Entry 4MVB (X-ray diffraction, 3.09 A resolution); this record covers chains D and B of the 4 polymer chains in the assembly.

== Chain D ==
Protein: 42F3 beta VmCh
Source organism: Mus musculus, Homo sapiens
Sequence (243 residues; row label = number of the first residue in the row; numbers below 1 keep their minus sign (Met-1 is residue -1)):
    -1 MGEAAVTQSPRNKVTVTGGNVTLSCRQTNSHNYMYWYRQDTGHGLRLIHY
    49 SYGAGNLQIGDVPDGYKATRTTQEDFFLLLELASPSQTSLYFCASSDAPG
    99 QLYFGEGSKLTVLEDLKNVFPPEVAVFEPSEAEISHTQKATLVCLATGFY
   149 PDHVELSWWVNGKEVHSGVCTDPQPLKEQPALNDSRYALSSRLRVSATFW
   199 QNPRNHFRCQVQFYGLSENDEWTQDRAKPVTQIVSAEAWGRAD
Not modelled in the structure: -1 to 2
Cystine bridges: Cys23-Cys91, Cys142-Cys207

== Chain B ==
Protein: pCPB7
Sequence (9 residues; row label = number of the first residue in the row):
     1 QPAEGGFQL

== How chain D and chain B interact ==
Pairs across the interface - 9 pairs, chain D then chain B:
  Asn30(D) - Gln8(B)
  Tyr31(D) - Glu4(B)
  Ser94(D) - Gln8(B)
  Asp95(D) - Gly6(B)
  Asp95(D) - Phe7(B)
  Asp95(D) - Gln8(B)
  Ala96(D) - Phe7(B)  hydrophobic
  Pro97(D) - Gly6(B)
  Pro97(D) - Phe7(B)
Interface residues without a listed pair, chain D (7 interface residues in all): His29
Interface features reported in the paper:
  - pairs named by the authors: Asp95(D)-Phe7(B) (hydrophobic contact), Ala96(D)-Phe7(B) (hydrophobic contact), Pro97(D)-Phe7(B) (hydrophobic contact)

== In short ==
The interface between chain D and chain B involves 7 residues on one side and 4 on the other. The authors
report hydrophobic contacts between Asp95(D) and Phe7(B), Ala96(D) and Phe7(B) and Pro97(D) and Phe7(B).
Here chain D is 42F3 beta VmCh (Mus musculus, Homo sapiens) and chain B is pCPB7. Entry 4MVB (42F3 pCPB7/H-2Ld
Complex) was determined by X-ray diffraction together with 4MXQ, 4N0C, 4N5E and 4MS8 from the same study.
